7PY1 - chains D and E of the 9 polymer chains in the assembly; structure by electron microscopy, 3.80 A resolution.

# Chain D
Protein: DNA-directed RNA polymerase subunit beta'
From: Escherichia coli
Notes: EC 2.7.7.6
Reference sequence: P0A8T8 (RPOC_ECO57); numbering as in UniProt (aligned over 1-1407)
Chain sequence (1407 residues; each row starts with the number of its first residue):
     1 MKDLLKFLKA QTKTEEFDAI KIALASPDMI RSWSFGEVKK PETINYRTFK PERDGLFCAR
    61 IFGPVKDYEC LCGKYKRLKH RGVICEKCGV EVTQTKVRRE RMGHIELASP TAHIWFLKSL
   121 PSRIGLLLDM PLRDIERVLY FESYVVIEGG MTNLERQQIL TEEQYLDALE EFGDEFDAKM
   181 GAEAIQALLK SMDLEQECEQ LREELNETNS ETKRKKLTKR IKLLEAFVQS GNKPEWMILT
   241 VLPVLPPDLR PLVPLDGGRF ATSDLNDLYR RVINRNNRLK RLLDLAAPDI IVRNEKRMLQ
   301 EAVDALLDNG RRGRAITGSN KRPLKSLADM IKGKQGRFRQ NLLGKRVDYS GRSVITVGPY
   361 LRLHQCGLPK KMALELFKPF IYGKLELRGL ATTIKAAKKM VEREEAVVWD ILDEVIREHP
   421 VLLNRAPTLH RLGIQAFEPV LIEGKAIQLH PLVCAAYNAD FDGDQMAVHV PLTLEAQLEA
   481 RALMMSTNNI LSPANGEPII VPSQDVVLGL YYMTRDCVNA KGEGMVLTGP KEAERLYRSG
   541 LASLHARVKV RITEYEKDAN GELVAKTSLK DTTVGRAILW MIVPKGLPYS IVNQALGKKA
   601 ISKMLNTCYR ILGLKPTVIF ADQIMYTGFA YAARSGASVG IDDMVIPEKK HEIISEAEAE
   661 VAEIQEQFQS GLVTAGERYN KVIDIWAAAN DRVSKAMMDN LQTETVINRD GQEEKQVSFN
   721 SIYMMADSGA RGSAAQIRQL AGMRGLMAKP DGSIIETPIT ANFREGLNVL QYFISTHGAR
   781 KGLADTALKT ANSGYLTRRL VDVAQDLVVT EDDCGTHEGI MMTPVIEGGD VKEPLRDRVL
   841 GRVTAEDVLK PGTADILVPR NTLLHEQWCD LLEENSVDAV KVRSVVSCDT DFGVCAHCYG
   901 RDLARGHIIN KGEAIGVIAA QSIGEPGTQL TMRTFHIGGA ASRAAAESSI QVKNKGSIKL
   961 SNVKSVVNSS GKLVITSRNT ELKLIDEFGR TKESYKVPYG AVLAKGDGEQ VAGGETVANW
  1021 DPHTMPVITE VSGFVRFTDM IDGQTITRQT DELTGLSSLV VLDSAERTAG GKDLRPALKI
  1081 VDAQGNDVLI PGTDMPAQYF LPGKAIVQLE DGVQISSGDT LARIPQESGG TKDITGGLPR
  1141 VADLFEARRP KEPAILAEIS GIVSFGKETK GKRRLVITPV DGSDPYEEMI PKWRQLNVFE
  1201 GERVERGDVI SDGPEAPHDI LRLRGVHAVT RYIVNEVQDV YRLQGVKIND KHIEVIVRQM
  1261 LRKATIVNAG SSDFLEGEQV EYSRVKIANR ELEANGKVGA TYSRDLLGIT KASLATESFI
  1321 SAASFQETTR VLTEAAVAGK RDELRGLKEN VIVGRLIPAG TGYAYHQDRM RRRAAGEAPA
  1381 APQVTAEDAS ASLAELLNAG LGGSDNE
Disordered / not traced: 1-15, 934-947, 1127-1135, 1374-1407
Metal / ion sites: Zn2+ site 1: Cys70, Cys72; Mg2+: Asp460, Asp462, Asp464 (shared with 1 residue of chain R); Zn2+ site 2: Cys814, Cys888, Cys895, Cys898
UniProt features mapped onto this chain:
  - binding site (Zn(2+)): Cys70, Cys72, Cys85, Cys88, Cys814, Cys888, Cys895, Cys898
  - binding site (Mg(2+)): Asp460, Asp462, Asp464
  - modified residue: Lys972 (N6-acetyllysine)

# Chain E
Protein: DNA-directed RNA polymerase subunit omega
From: Escherichia coli
Notes: EC 2.7.7.6
Reference sequence: P0A800 (RPOZ_ECOLI); residues 1-91 here = UniProt positions 1-91
Chain sequence (91 residues; each row starts with the number of its first residue):
     1 MARVTVQDAV EKIGNRFDLV LVAARRARQM QVGGKDPLVP EENDKTTVIA LREIEEGLIN
    61 NQILDVRERQ EQQEQEAAEL QAVTAIAEGR R
Disordered / not traced: 1, 75-91

# Chain D / chain E interface
Residue-residue contacts (27):
  Arg417(D) - Asn43(E)  hydrogen bond (side chain-backbone)
  Arg417(D) - Asp44(E)  salt bridge
  Glu438(D) - Arg3(E)
  Leu474(D) - Ala24(E)
  Leu474(D) - Ala27(E)  hydrophobic
  Leu474(D) - Gln31(E)
  Glu475(D) - Ala24(E)
  Glu475(D) - Arg28(E)  salt bridge
  Gln477(D) - Thr47(E)
  Leu478(D) - Ala23(E)
  Leu478(D) - Ala24(E)
  Leu478(D) - Thr47(E)
  Leu478(D) - Leu51(E)  hydrophobic
  Arg481(D) - Arg3(E)
  Arg481(D) - Leu51(E)
  Ala482(D) - Arg16(E)  hydrogen bond (backbone-side chain)
  Ala482(D) - Val20(E)  hydrophobic
  Leu483(D) - Arg16(E)
  Thr487(D) - Val4(E)  hydrogen bond (side chain-backbone)
  Leu614(D) - Gln7(E)
  Lys615(D) - Thr5(E)
  Arg905(D) - Arg16(E)
  Asn910(D) - Asn15(E)
  Glu913(D) - Phe17(E)
  Gly1360(D) - Phe17(E)
  Thr1361(D) - Phe17(E)
  Thr1361(D) - Leu21(E)
Other interface residues (no listed pair), chain D (26 interface residues in all): His364, Val415, Glu418, Thr473, Glu479, Met485, Asn488, Ala1359, Ala1364
Other interface residues (no listed pair), chain E (23 interface residues in all): Ala2, Val6, Glu42, Lys45, Val48

# Overview
Chain D and chain E form an interface of 26 and 23 residues respectively, with 3 hydrogen bonds and 2 salt
bridges. Among the polar pairs are Arg417(D)-Asp44(E), Glu475(D)-Arg28(E) and Arg417(D)-Asn43(E). Curated
annotation (UniProt) lists 8 Zn2+-binding residues and 3 Mg2+-binding residues on chain D.
Here chain D is DNA-directed RNA polymerase subunit beta' and chain E is DNA-directed RNA polymerase subunit
omega, both from Escherichia coli. Entry 7PY1 (CryoEM structure of E.coli RNA polymerase elongation complex
bound to NusG (the consensus NusG-EC)) was determined by electron microscopy together with 7PY0, 7PY3, 7PY5,
7PY6, 7PY7, 7PY8 and 4 further entries from the same study.
